PDB entry 6VJN | X-ray diffraction, 2.00 A resolution | chains H and L of the 4 polymer chains in the assembly

== Chain H ==
Name: D11A.B5 Fab Heavy chain
Source organism: Homo sapiens
Notes: antibody fragment or engineered binder
Chain sequence (241 residues; each row starts with the number of its first residue; note: 2 numbers in that range are skipped by the numbering (no residue carries them; nothing is unmodelled there); a row labelled like 82A-82C holds insertion residues (82A, then the next letters in order); numbers below 1 keep their minus sign (Met-18 is residue -18)):
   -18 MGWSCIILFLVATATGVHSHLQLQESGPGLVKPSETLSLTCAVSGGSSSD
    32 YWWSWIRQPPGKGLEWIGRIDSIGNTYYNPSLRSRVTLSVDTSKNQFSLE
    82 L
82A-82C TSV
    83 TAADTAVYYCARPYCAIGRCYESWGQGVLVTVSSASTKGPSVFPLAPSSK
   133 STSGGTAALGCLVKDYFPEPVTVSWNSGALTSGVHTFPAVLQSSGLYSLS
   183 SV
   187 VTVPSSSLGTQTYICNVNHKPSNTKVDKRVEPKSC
Not modelled in the structure: -18 to 0, 132-136, 219-221
Cystine bridges: Cys22-Cys92, Cys97-Cys102, Cys143-Cys201
Ion coordination: Na+: His1 (shared with Thr5(L) of chain L)

== Chain L ==
Name: D11A.B5 Fab Light chain
Source organism: Homo sapiens
Notes: antibody fragment or engineered binder
Chain sequence (236 residues; each row starts with the number of its first residue; note: 1 number in that range is skipped by the numbering (no residue carries it; nothing is unmodelled there); a row labelled like 27A-27B holds insertion residues (27A, then the next letters in order); numbers below 1 keep their minus sign (Met-18 is residue -18)):
   -18 MGWSCIILFLVATATGSVTEVVFTQPHS
    11 VSGSPGQTVTISCTRTS
27A-27B GS
    28 IDSEYVQWYQQRPGSAPTIVIYRDNQRPSGVPDRFSGSI
66A-66B DS
    67 SSNSASLAISGLKSEDEADYYCQSSDDSY
   95A N
    96 WVFGGGTRLTV
  106A L
   107 GQPKAAPSVTLFPPSSEELQANKATLVCLISDFYPGAVTVAWKADSSPVK
   157 AGVETTTPSKQSNNKYAASSYLSLTPEQWKSHRSYSCQVTHEGSTVEKTV
   207 APTECS
Not modelled in the structure: -18 to 0, 151, 209-212
Cystine bridges: Cys23-Cys88, Cys134-Cys193
Ion coordination: Na+ site 1: Thr5 (shared with His1(H) of chain H); Na+ site 2 near Gln37 (its only coordinating residue here); Na+ site 3 near Glu81 (its only coordinating residue here)

== Chain H / chain L interface ==
Residue-residue contacts (63; chain H residue first):
  Ile37(H) - Phe98(L)  hydrophobic
  Gln39(H) - Gln38(L)  hydrogen bond
  Gln39(H) - Tyr87(L)  hydrogen bond
  Lys43(H) - Tyr87(L)
  Gly44(H) - Tyr87(L)
  Leu45(H) - Pro44(L)  hydrophobic
  Leu45(H) - Tyr87(L)  hydrophobic
  Leu45(H) - Phe98(L)
  Trp47(H) - Asn95A(L)
  Trp47(H) - Trp96(L)
  Trp47(H) - Phe98(L)  hydrophobic
  Arg50(H) - Tyr95(L)  hydrogen bond (side chain-backbone)
  Arg50(H) - Trp96(L)
  Tyr58(H) - Ser94(L)
  Tyr58(H) - Tyr95(L)  hydrophobic
  Tyr58(H) - Asn95A(L)
  Tyr59(H) - Asn95A(L)
  Pro61(H) - Asn95A(L)
  Tyr91(H) - Gln38(L)  hydrogen bond
  Tyr91(H) - Ala43(L)  hydrophobic
  Tyr91(H) - Pro44(L)
  Cys102(H) - Tyr49(L)
  Tyr103(H) - Tyr49(L)  hydrophobic
  Tyr103(H) - Pro55(L)
  Glu104(H) - Tyr36(L)
  Glu104(H) - Ile46(L)
  Glu104(H) - Trp96(L)
  Trp106(H) - Tyr36(L)  hydrogen bond
  Trp106(H) - Pro44(L)  hydrophobic
  Trp106(H) - Phe98(L)  hydrophobic
  Gly107(H) - Ala43(L)
  Gln108(H) - Ser42(L)
  Gln108(H) - Ala43(L)  hydrogen bond (side chain-backbone)
  Phe125(H) - Ser121(L)
  Phe125(H) - Glu124(L)
  Pro126(H) - Ser121(L)  hydrogen bond (backbone-side chain)
  Pro126(H) - Glu123(L)
  Leu127(H) - Phe118(L)  hydrophobic
  Ala128(H) - Phe118(L)
  Ser130(H) - Phe118(L)
  Ala140(H) - Phe118(L)
  Leu144(H) - Thr131(L)
  Leu144(H) - Tyr177(L)  hydrophobic
  Lys146(H) - Glu124(L)  salt bridge
  Lys146(H) - Lys129(L)
  Lys146(H) - Thr131(L)
  His167(H) - Ser137(L)
  His167(H) - Gln167(L)  hydrogen bond
  His167(H) - Ala173(L)
  Phe169(H) - Leu135(L)  hydrophobic
  Phe169(H) - Ile136(L)
  Phe169(H) - Ala173(L)  hydrophobic
  Phe169(H) - Ala174(L)
  Pro170(H) - Thr162(L)
  Pro170(H) - Ser165(L)
  Ala171(H) - Thr162(L)
  Val172(H) - Glu160(L)
  Val172(H) - Thr162(L)
  Val172(H) - Tyr177(L)  hydrophobic
  Leu181(H) - Tyr177(L)
  Ser182(H) - Val133(L)
  Ser182(H) - Leu135(L)
  Ser182(H) - Tyr177(L)  hydrogen bond
Other interface residues (no listed pair), chain H (38 interface residues in all): Ser35, Glu46, Leu141, Gly142, Ser180, Val184
Other interface residues (no listed pair), chain L (35 interface residues in all): Thr116, Pro119, Thr161, Ser175

== Overview ==
38 residues of chain H and 35 residues of chain L are in contact; the contacts include 9 hydrogen bonds and 1
salt bridge. Polar pairs include Lys146(H)-Glu124(L), Gln39(H)-Gln38(L) and Gln39(H)-Tyr87(L). The Na+ site 1
is built by His1(H) and Thr5(L).
Chain H is D11A.B5 Fab Heavy chain and chain L is D11A.B5 Fab Light chain, both from Homo sapiens; the
structure, Structure of NHP D11A.B5Fab in complex with 16055 V2b peptide, was determined by X-ray diffraction
together with 6XSN, 6XLZ, 6WIT and 6WAS from the same study.
